7SR8 - chains B and G of the 5 polymer chains in the assembly; structure by electron microscopy, 3.30 A resolution.

[Chain B]
Molecule: Guanine nucleotide-binding protein G(I)/G(S)/G(T) subunit beta-1
Organism: Homo sapiens
UniProt: P62873 (GBB1_HUMAN); residues 1-340 here = UniProt positions 1-340
Amino-acid sequence (340 residues; row label = number of the first residue in the row):
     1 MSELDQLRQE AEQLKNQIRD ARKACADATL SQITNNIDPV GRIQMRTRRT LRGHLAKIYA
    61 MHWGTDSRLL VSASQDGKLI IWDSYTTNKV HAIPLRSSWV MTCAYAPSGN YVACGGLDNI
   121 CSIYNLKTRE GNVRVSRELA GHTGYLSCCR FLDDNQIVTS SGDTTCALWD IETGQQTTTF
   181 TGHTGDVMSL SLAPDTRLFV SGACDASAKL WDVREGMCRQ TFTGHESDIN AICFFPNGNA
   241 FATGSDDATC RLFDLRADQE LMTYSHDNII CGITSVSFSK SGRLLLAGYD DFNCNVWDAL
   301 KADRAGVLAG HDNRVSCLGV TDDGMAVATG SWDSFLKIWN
Not modelled in the structure: 1
Curated features (UniProtKB/Swiss-Prot):
  - modified residue: Ser2 (N-acetylserine), His266 (Phosphohistidine)
  - natural variant: Leu30 (L30F: In MRD42; uncertain significance), Arg52 (R52G: In MRD42), Gly64 (G64V: In MRD42), Asp76 (D76E: In MRD42; D76G: In MRD42), Gly77 (G77S: In MRD42), Lys78 (K78R: In MRD42), Ile80 (I80N: In MRD42; I80T: In MRD42), His91 (H91R: In MRD42; uncertain significance), Ala92 (A92T: In MRD42), Pro94 (P94S: In MRD42), Leu95 (L95P: In MRD42), Arg96 (R96L: In MRD42), 5 further natural variant entries in UniProt

[Chain G]
Molecule: Guanine nucleotide-binding protein G(I)/G(S)/G(O) subunit gamma-2
Organism: Homo sapiens
UniProt: P59768 (GBG2_HUMAN); residue numbers follow UniProt; this construct covers 2-71
Amino-acid sequence (82 residues; numbered -10 to 71; the number before each row is that of its first residue; numbers below 1 keep their minus sign (Met-10 is residue -10)):
   -10 MGHHHHHHHH GGASNNTASI AQARKLVEQL KMEANIDRIK VSKAAADLMA YCEAHAKEDP
    50 LLTPVPASEN PFREKKFFCA IL
Not modelled in the structure: -10 to 4, 64-71
Sequence notes: expression tag (-10 to 1)
Curated features (UniProtKB/Swiss-Prot):
  - modified residue: Ala2 (N-acetylalanine), Cys68 (Cysteine methyl ester)
  - lipidation: Cys68 (S-geranylgeranyl cysteine)

[Interface between chain B and chain G]
Residue-residue contacts (66):
  Leu4(B) - Asn5(G)
  Leu7(B) - Ser8(G)
  Leu7(B) - Ile9(G)
  Glu10(B) - Val16(G)
  Ala11(B) - Leu15(G)  hydrophobic
  Leu14(B) - Leu15(G)  hydrophobic
  Leu14(B) - Val16(G)  hydrophobic
  Leu14(B) - Leu19(G)  hydrophobic
  Ile18(B) - Leu19(G)  hydrophobic
  Cys25(B) - Val30(G)  hydrogen bond (backbone-backbone)
  Ala26(B) - Val30(G)  hydrophobic
  Asp27(B) - Lys29(G)  salt bridge
  Asp27(B) - Val30(G)
  Asp27(B) - Ser31(G)
  Ala28(B) - Val30(G)
  Ile33(B) - Ser31(G)
  Ile33(B) - Ala34(G)  hydrophobic
  Ile33(B) - Met38(G)  hydrophobic
  Ile37(B) - Met38(G)  hydrophobic
  Val40(B) - Leu51(G)  hydrophobic
  Met45(B) - Leu50(G)  hydrophobic
  Thr47(B) - Glu63(G)
  Arg48(B) - Phe61(G)
  Arg48(B) - Glu63(G)
  Arg49(B) - Pro60(G)
  Arg49(B) - Phe61(G)
  Arg49(B) - Arg62(G)  hydrogen bond (side chain-backbone)
  Ser84(B) - Phe61(G)
  Tyr85(B) - Pro60(G)
  Tyr85(B) - Phe61(G)  hydrophobic
  Met217(B) - Lys14(G)
  Cys218(B) - Lys14(G)  hydrogen bond (backbone-side chain)
  Arg219(B) - Gln18(G)
  Arg219(B) - Glu22(G)
  Gln220(B) - Gln18(G)
  Gln220(B) - Glu22(G)
  Thr221(B) - Gln18(G)  hydrogen bond
  Phe235(B) - Leu37(G)  hydrophobic
  Phe235(B) - Tyr40(G)  hydrophobic
  Phe235(B) - Cys41(G)  hydrophobic
  Pro236(B) - Tyr40(G)
  Asn237(B) - Tyr40(G)
  Asp254(B) - Ala33(G)
  Arg256(B) - Ile28(G)
  Arg256(B) - Asp36(G)  salt bridge
  Asp258(B) - Glu22(G)
  Asp258(B) - Arg27(G)
  Leu261(B) - Val30(G)  hydrophobic
  Ser279(B) - Asp48(G)
  Lys280(B) - Glu47(G)
  Lys280(B) - Asp48(G)
  Ser281(B) - Tyr40(G)
  Ser281(B) - His44(G)
  Ser281(B) - Ala45(G)
  Ser281(B) - Asp48(G)  hydrogen bond
  Arg283(B) - Leu51(G)
  Leu284(B) - Leu51(G)  hydrophobic
  Leu300(B) - Cys41(G)  hydrophobic
  Asp323(B) - Pro49(G)
  Gly324(B) - Pro49(G)
  Gly324(B) - Leu50(G)
  Met325(B) - Pro60(G)
  Ala326(B) - Phe61(G)  hydrophobic
  Val327(B) - Leu50(G)  hydrophobic
  Asn340(B) - Asn59(G)
  Asn340(B) - Phe61(G)
Also at the interface, not in a pair above, chain B (53 interface residues in all): Glu3, Gln17, Leu30, Trp63, Ala240, Ala257, Gln259, Gly282, Val320, Ile338
Also at the interface, not in a pair above, chain G (36 interface residues in all): Ala12, Met21, Glu58

[In short]
53 residues of chain B face 36 of chain G across their interface, with 5 hydrogen bonds and 2 salt bridges.
Polar pairs include Asp27(B)-Lys29(G), Arg256(B)-Asp36(G) and Arg49(B)-Arg62(G).
Chain B is Guanine nucleotide-binding protein G(I)/G(S)/G(T) subunit beta-1 and chain G is Guanine
nucleotide-binding protein G(I)/G(S)/G(O) subunit gamma-2, both from Homo sapiens; the structure, Molecular
mechanism of the the wake-promoting agent TAK-925, was determined by electron microscopy together with 7SQO
from the same study.
